Entry 6UTV (X-ray diffraction, 3.45 A resolution); this record covers chains FFF and 111 of the 9 polymer chains in the assembly.

Chain FFF:
Protein: RNA polymerase sigma factor RpoS
From: Escherichia coli K-12
UniProt: P13445 (RPOS_ECOLI); residues 1-328 here = UniProt positions 1-328
Sequence (336 residues; row label = number of the first residue in the row):
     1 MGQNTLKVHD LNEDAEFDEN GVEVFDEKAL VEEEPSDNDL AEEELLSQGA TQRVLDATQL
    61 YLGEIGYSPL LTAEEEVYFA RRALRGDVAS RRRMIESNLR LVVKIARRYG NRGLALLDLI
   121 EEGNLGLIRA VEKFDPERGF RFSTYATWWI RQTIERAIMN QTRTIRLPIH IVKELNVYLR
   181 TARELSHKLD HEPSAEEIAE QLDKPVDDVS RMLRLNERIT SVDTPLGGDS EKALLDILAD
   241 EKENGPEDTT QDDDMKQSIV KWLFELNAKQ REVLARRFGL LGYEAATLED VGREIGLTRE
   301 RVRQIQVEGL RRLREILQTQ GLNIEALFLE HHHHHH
Disordered / not traced: 1-52, 330-336
Differences from the reference sequence: conflict Gly2 (Ser in P13445), Glu33 (Gln in P13445); expression tag (329-336)
Curated features (UniProtKB/Swiss-Prot):
  - DNA-binding region: Leu288 to Val307 (H-T-H motif)
  - region: Asp56 to Ala89 (Sigma-70 factor domain-1)
  - motif: Asp118 to Glu121 (Interaction with polymerase core subunit RpoC)
  - mutagenesis: Lys173 (K173E: Eliminates RpoS proteolysis. Lack of interaction with RssB), Glu174 (E174T: 2-fold increase in RpoS half-life. Does not affect interaction with RssB), Val177 (V177K: 3-fold increase in RpoS half-life), Tyr178 (Y178L: Does not affect RpoS half-life)

Chain 111:
Molecule: Synthetic DNA 50-MER (promoter non-template strand)
Sequence (50 nucleotides; each row starts with the number of its first residue):
    10 ACCTTGACAT CCCACCTCAC GTATGCTATA ATGTGTGCAG TCTGACGCGG
Disordered / not traced: 10-25, 45-48

Chain FFF / chain 111 interface:
Residue-residue contacts - 53 pairs, chain FFF then chain 111:
  Gln59(FFF) - DT43(111)  base contact
  Leu62(FFF) - DG42(111)  base contact
  Leu62(FFF) - DT43(111)  sugar contact
  Gly66(FFF) - DG42(111)  base contact
  Tyr67(FFF) - DG42(111)  base contact
  Leu70(FFF) - DT41(111)  base contact
  Glu76(FFF) - DT41(111)  base contact
  Ser97(FFF) - DT41(111)  base contact
  Asn98(FFF) - DT41(111)  hydrogen bond to the base
  Arg100(FFF) - DT41(111)  phosphate contact
  Arg100(FFF) - DG42(111)  salt bridge to the phosphate
  Leu101(FFF) - DT41(111)  hydrogen bond to the sugar
  Val103(FFF) - DT43(111)  sugar contact
  Lys104(FFF) - DT41(111)  sugar contact
  Arg107(FFF) - DT43(111)  salt bridge to the phosphate
  Arg107(FFF) - DG44(111)  phosphate contact
  Arg129(FFF) - DG34(111)  salt bridge to the phosphate
  Arg129(FFF) - DC35(111)  salt bridge to the phosphate
  Lys133(FFF) - DC35(111)  salt bridge to the phosphate
  Lys133(FFF) - DA37(111)  base contact
  Phe134(FFF) - DA37(111)  base contact
  Asp135(FFF) - DA37(111)  hydrogen bond to the base
  Arg138(FFF) - DA37(111)  hydrogen bond to the base
  Phe140(FFF) - DA37(111)  sugar contact
  Phe140(FFF) - DA39(111)  phosphate contact
  Arg141(FFF) - DA39(111)  hydrogen bond to the phosphate
  Arg141(FFF) - DA40(111)  salt bridge to the phosphate
  Arg141(FFF) - DT41(111)  base contact
  Ser143(FFF) - DA39(111)  sugar contact
  Ser143(FFF) - DA40(111)  hydrogen bond to the phosphate
  Ser143(FFF) - DT41(111)  base contact
  Thr144(FFF) - DA37(111)  phosphate contact
  Thr144(FFF) - DT38(111)  phosphate contact
  Thr144(FFF) - DA39(111)  hydrogen bond to the phosphate
  Thr144(FFF) - DA40(111)  hydrogen bond to the base
  Tyr145(FFF) - DT36(111)  hydrogen bond to the phosphate
  Tyr145(FFF) - DA37(111)  stacking on the base
  Thr147(FFF) - DA40(111)  hydrogen bond to the base
  Trp148(FFF) - DT36(111)  base contact
  Trp148(FFF) - DA37(111)  sugar contact
  Trp148(FFF) - DT38(111)  phosphate contact
  Trp149(FFF) - DC35(111)  phosphate contact
  Trp149(FFF) - DT36(111)  base contact
  Gln152(FFF) - DC35(111)  hydrogen bond to the base
  Gln152(FFF) - DT36(111)  base contact
  Arg156(FFF) - DT33(111)  base contact
  Arg156(FFF) - DG34(111)  hydrogen bond to the base
  Arg166(FFF) - DA32(111)  salt bridge to the phosphate
  Pro168(FFF) - DT31(111)  phosphate contact
  Pro168(FFF) - DA32(111)  phosphate contact
  Ile169(FFF) - DT33(111)  base contact
  His170(FFF) - DT31(111)  sugar contact
  His170(FFF) - DA32(111)  base contact
Other interface residues (no listed pair), chain FFF (33 interface residues in all): Arg151

Summary:
Chain FFF and chain 111 form an interface of 33 and 14 residues respectively, with 12 hydrogen bonds, 7 salt
bridges and 1 aromatic stacking contact. Among the polar pairs are Asn98(FFF)-DT41(111), Asp135(FFF)-DA37(111)
and Arg138(FFF)-DA37(111). UniProt lists 4 mutagenesis sites on chain FFF.
Chain FFF is RNA polymerase sigma factor RpoS (Escherichia coli K-12) and chain 111 is Synthetic DNA 50-MER
(promoter non-template strand); the structure, E. coli sigma-S transcription initiation complex with a 6-nt
RNA ("Fresh" crystal soaked with CTP, UTP ..., was determined by X-ray diffraction together with 6UTW, 6UTX,
6UTY, 6UTZ, 6UU0, 6UU1 and 11 further entries from the same study.
